1UVU - chains L and H; structure by X-ray diffraction, 2.80 A resolution.

Chain L:
Molecule: Thrombin
Source organism: Bos taurus
Notes: EC 3.4.21.5
UniProtKB: P00735 (THRB_BOVIN); the construct lacks a stretch of the UniProt sequence, so the offset changes along the chain: -20 to 14 = UniProt 318-352; 15-18 = UniProt 363-366
Chain sequence (49 residues; row label = number of the first residue in the row; a row labelled like 14A-14J holds insertion residues (14A, then the next letters in order); numbers below 1 keep their minus sign (Thr-20 is residue -20)):
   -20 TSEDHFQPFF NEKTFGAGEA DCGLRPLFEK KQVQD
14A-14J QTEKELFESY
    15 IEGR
Disordered / not traced: -20 to 0, 15-18
Swiss-Prot annotation at these positions:
  - site: Arg18 (Cleavage)

Chain H:
Molecule: Thrombin
Source organism: Bos taurus
Notes: EC 3.4.21.5
UniProtKB: P00735 (THRB_BOVIN); the construct lacks a stretch of the UniProt sequence and is renumbered around it, so the offset changes along the chain: 16-37 = UniProt 367-388; 38-60 = UniProt 390-412; 61-77 = UniProt 422-438; 78-97 = UniProt 440-459; 7 more segments
Chain sequence (259 residues; each row starts with the number of its first residue; note: 3 numbers in that range are skipped by the numbering (no residue carries them; nothing is unmodelled there); a row labelled like 60A-60I holds insertion residues (60A, then the next letters in order)):
    16 IVEGQDAEVG LSPWQVMLFR KS
   37A P
    38 QELLCGASLI SDRWVLTAAH CLL
60A-60I YPPWDKNFT
    61 VDDLLVRIGK HSRTRYE
   77A R
    78 KVEKISMLDK IYIHPRYNWK
   97A E
    98 NLDRDIALLK LKRPIELSDY IHPVCLPDKQ TA
129A-129C AKL
   130 LHAGFKGRVT GWGNRRET
147A-147G WTTSVAE
   150 VQPSVLQVVN LPLVERPVCK ASTRIRITDN MFCA
  184A G
   184 YKP
186A-186D GEGK
   187 RGDACEGDSG GPFVMKSP
204A-204B YN
   205 NRWYQMGIVS WGE
   219 GC
  221A D
   221 RDGKYGFYTH VFRLKKWIQK VIDRLGS
Disordered / not traced: 147A-147G, 236, 238-239, 243-247
Disulfides: Cys42-Cys58, Cys168-Cys182, Cys191-Cys220
Residues lining bound ligands: DCH (3-(7-diaminomethyl-naphthalen-2-yl)-propionic acid ethyl ester): His57, Tyr60A, Trp60D, Leu99, Asp189, Ala190, Cys191, Glu192, Ser195, Val213, Ser214, Trp215, Gly216, Gly219, Cys220, Gly226
Swiss-Prot annotation at these positions:
  - region: Ala183 to Val200 (High affinity receptor-binding region which is also known as the TP508 peptide)
  - active site (Charge relay system): His57, Asp102, Ser195
  - glycosylation: Asn60G (N-linked (GlcNAc...) asparagine)

Interface between chain L and chain H:
Residue-residue contacts (53; chain L residue first):
  Cys1(L) with His119(H); Pro120(H); Cys122(H), disulfide; Arg206(H), hydrogen bond (backbone-side chain)
  Gly2(L) with Trp29(H); His119(H); Pro120(H), hydrogen bond (backbone-backbone); Cys122(H); Arg206(H); Trp207(H), hydrogen bond (backbone-backbone)
  Leu3(L) with His119(H); Asn204B(H); Asn205(H); Arg206(H)
  Arg4(L) with Leu26(H), hydrogen bond (side chain-backbone); Pro28(H); Trp29(H); Arg137(H); Trp207(H)
  Pro5(L) with Asp116(H)
  Leu6(L) with Val24(H); Asp116(H)
  Phe7(L) with Glu23(H); Val24(H); Gly25(H); Leu26(H)
  Glu8(L) with Lys202(H), salt bridge; Asn205(H); Trp207(H), hydrogen bond
  Asp14(L) with Glu23(H); Leu26(H); Arg137(H), salt bridge; Trp207(H)
  Gln14A(L) with Gln20(H), hydrogen bond; Asp21(H); Glu23(H), hydrogen bond (backbone-side chain)
  Thr14B(L) with Arg137(H), hydrogen bond; Asn159(H), hydrogen bond
  Glu14C(L) with Arg137(H); Lys202(H), salt bridge; Trp207(H)
  Glu14E(L) with Lys135(H), salt bridge
  Leu14F(L) with Lys135(H); Asn159(H); Lys202(H)
  Phe14G(L) with Lys202(H); Pro204(H), hydrophobic
  Ser14I(L) with Gly133(H); Phe134(H); Lys135(H), hydrogen bond (side chain-backbone)
  Tyr14J(L) with Leu129C(H), hydrophobic; Phe134(H), hydrophobic; Lys202(H), hydrogen bond (side chain-backbone)
Other interface residues (no listed pair), chain H (32 interface residues in all): Ser115, Tyr117, Val121, Gly136, Tyr184, Lys186D, Met201, Ser203
Inter-chain disulfides: Cys1(L)-Cys122(H)

Summary:
17 residues of chain L face 32 of chain H across their interface; the contacts include 1 disulfide bond, 11
hydrogen bonds and 4 salt bridges. Among the polar pairs are Glu8(L)-Lys202(H), Glu14E(L)-Lys135(H) and
Asp14(L)-Arg137(H). Bound to chain H: compound DCH.
Here chain L is Thrombin and chain H is Thrombin, both from Bos taurus. Entry 1UVU (Bovine thrombin--bm12.1700
complex) was determined by X-ray diffraction, deposited together with 1UVS and 1UVT.
